PDB entry 4H1L | X-ray diffraction, 3.30 A resolution | chains A and J of the 5 polymer chains in the assembly

Chain A:
Protein: HLA class II histocompatibility antigen, DR alpha chain
Organism: Homo sapiens
UniProt: P01903 (DRA_HUMAN); residues 3-180 here correspond to UniProt positions 28-205 (UniProt number = residue number + 25)
Amino-acid sequence (178 residues; row label = number of the first residue in the row):
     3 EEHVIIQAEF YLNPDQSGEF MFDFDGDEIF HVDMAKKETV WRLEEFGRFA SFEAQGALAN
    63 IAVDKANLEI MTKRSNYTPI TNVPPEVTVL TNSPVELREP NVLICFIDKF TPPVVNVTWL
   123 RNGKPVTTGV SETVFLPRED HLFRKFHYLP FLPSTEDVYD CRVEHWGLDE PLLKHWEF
UniProt features mapped onto this chain:
  - region: Glu-179, Phe-180 (Connecting peptide)
  - site: Gln-9 (Self- and pathogen-derived peptide antigen), Gly-49 (Self-peptide antigen), Phe-51 (Self- and pathogen-derived peptide antigen), Ala-52 (Self-peptide antigen), Ser-53 (Self- and pathogen-derived peptide antigen), Glu-55 (Pathogen-derived peptide antigen), Asn-62 (Self- and pathogen-derived peptide antigen), Asn-69 (Pathogen-derived peptide antigen), Arg-76 (Self- and pathogen-derived peptide antigen)
  - glycosylation (N-linked (GlcNAc...) asparagine): Asn-78, Asn-118
Disulfides: Cys-107/Cys-163

Chain J:
Protein: Ani2.3 TCR B chain
Organism: Escherichia coli
Amino-acid sequence (111 residues; row label = number of the first residue in the row):
     1 GITQSPKYLF RKEGQNVTLS CEQNLNHDAM YWYRQDPGQG LRLIYYSQIV NDFQKGDIAE
    61 GYSVSREKKE SFPLTVTSAQ KNPTAFYLCA SSLRDGYTGE LFFGEGSRLT V
Disulfides: Cys-21/Cys-89
From the paper describing this entry:
  - mutagenesis - R94A, D95A, D95E, G96A, Y97A: abolished signaling with mimotope peptide
  - mutagenesis - D95E: abolished signaling in response to Ni++
  - mutagenesis - D28A: decreased signaling
  - mutagenesis - H27A: decreased signaling with mimotope peptide

How chain A and chain J interact:
Contacting residue pairs (12; chain A residue first):
  Lys-39(A) / Asp-52(J)  salt bridge
  Glu-55(A) / Tyr-46(J)  hydrogen bond
  Glu-55(A) / Gln-48(J)
  Glu-55(A) / Gln-54(J)  hydrogen bond
  Gln-57(A) / Gln-48(J)
  Gln-57(A) / Asp-52(J)  hydrogen bond
  Gln-57(A) / Gln-54(J)  hydrogen bond
  Gly-58(A) / Gln-48(J)
  Gly-58(A) / Arg-94(J)
  Leu-60(A) / Ile-49(J)  hydrophobic
  Ala-61(A) / Arg-94(J)
  Asn-62(A) / Arg-94(J)  hydrogen bond
Also at the interface, not in a pair above, chain J (7 interface residues in all): Asn-51
Interface features reported in the paper:
  - interface residues, chain J: Tyr-46(J), Gln-54(J)

In short:
The chain A/chain J interface involves 7 residues from each chain, with 5 hydrogen bonds and 1 salt bridge.
Among the polar pairs are Lys-39(A)/Asp-52(J), Glu-55(A)/Tyr-46(J) and Glu-55(A)/Gln-54(J). The paper reports
that R94A, D95A and D95E of chain J, among others, abolish signaling with mimotope peptide; interface residues
Tyr-46(J) and Gln-54(J); 7 substitutions were tested in all.
Chain A is HLA class II histocompatibility antigen, DR alpha chain (Homo sapiens) and chain J is Ani2.3 TCR B
chain (Escherichia coli); the structure, TCR interaction with peptide mimics of nickel offers structural
insights in nickel contact allergy, was determined by X-ray diffraction (same publication as 4H25 and 4H26).
